PDB entry 3CQA | X-ray diffraction, 1.80 A resolution | chain A

[Chain A]
Protein: Heparin-binding growth factor 1
Organism: Homo sapiens
UniProt: P05230 (FGF1_HUMAN); residues 2-140 here correspond to UniProt positions 17-155 (UniProt number = residue number + 15)
Chain sequence (144 residues; each row starts with the number of its first residue; note: 1 number in that range is skipped by the numbering (no residue carries it; nothing is unmodelled there); a row labelled like 1D-1G holds insertion residues (1D, then the next letters in order); numbering starts at 0):
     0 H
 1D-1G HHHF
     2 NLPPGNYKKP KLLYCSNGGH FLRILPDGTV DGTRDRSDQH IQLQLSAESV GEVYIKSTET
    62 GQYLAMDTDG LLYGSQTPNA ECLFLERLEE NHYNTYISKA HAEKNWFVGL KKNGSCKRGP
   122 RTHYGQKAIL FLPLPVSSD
Unresolved in the structure: 0, 138-140
Sequence notes: expression tag (0, 1D-1F); engineered mutation Ala81 (Glu96 in P05230), Ala101 (Lys116 in P05230)
UniProt features mapped onto this chain:
  - region: Lys112 to Lys128 (Heparin-binding)
  - motif: Lys9 to Lys12 (Nuclear localization signal)
  - binding site (heparin): Asn18

[Summary]
UniProt lists heparin-binding residue Asn18.
Chain A is Heparin-binding growth factor 1 (Homo sapiens); the structure, Crystal structure of human
fibroblast growth factor-1 with mutations Glu81Ala and Lys101Ala, was determined by X-ray diffraction (same
publication as 3CRG, 3CRH and 3CRI).
